6VZP - chains A and B of the 4 polymer chains in the assembly; structure by electron microscopy, 3.60 A resolution.

Chain A (and B):
Protein: Capsid protein
Source organism: Hepatitis B virus genotype D subtype adw (isolate United Kingdom/adyw/1979)
Notes: chain B of this document is another copy of the same molecule, construct and numbering; everything in this record applies to it too
Reference sequence: P03147 (CAPSD_HBVD1); residues 1-149 here = UniProt positions 1-149
Amino-acid sequence (149 residues; numbered 1 to 149; the number before each row is that of its first residue):
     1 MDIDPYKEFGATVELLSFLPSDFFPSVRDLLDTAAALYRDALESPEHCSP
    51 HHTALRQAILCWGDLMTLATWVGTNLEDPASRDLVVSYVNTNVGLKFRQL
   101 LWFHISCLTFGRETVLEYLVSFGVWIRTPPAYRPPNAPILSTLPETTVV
Unresolved in the structure: 143-149
Reported in the primary citation:
  - mutagenesis - D78S (Tm 80 degC): decreased stability
  - contacts within the chain: Glu-77/Arg-82, Asp-78/Ser-81 (hydrogen bond), Asp-78/Ala-80 (backbone contact) (from molecular simulation)

How chain A and chain B interact:
Contacting residue pairs (58):
  Met-1(A) / Ala-35(B)  hydrophobic
  Met-1(A) / Arg-39(B)
  Met-1(A) / Glu-43(B)
  Asp-2(A) / Glu-43(B)  hydrogen bond (backbone-side chain)
  Ile-3(A) / Leu-42(B)  hydrophobic
  Ile-3(A) / Glu-43(B)
  Ile-3(A) / Arg-56(B)
  Ile-3(A) / Leu-60(B)
  Pro-5(A) / Gln-57(B)  hydrogen bond (backbone-side chain)
  Pro-5(A) / Leu-60(B)  hydrophobic
  Lys-7(A) / Glu-43(B)
  Lys-7(A) / Pro-45(B)
  Glu-8(A) / Pro-45(B)
  Glu-8(A) / His-47(B)
  Glu-8(A) / Thr-53(B)
  Glu-8(A) / Arg-56(B)  salt bridge
  Phe-9(A) / His-47(B)
  Phe-9(A) / Thr-53(B)
  Ala-34(A) / Met-1(B)
  Ala-35(A) / Met-1(B)  hydrophobic
  Arg-39(A) / Met-1(B)
  Leu-42(A) / Met-1(B)  hydrophobic
  Glu-43(A) / Met-1(B)
  Glu-43(A) / Asp-2(B)
  Ser-44(A) / Glu-8(B)
  Pro-45(A) / Glu-8(B)
  Glu-46(A) / Glu-8(B)
  His-47(A) / Glu-8(B)  hydrogen bond (backbone-side chain)
  His-47(A) / Pro-50(B)
  Pro-50(A) / His-47(B)
  Thr-53(A) / Glu-8(B)
  Arg-56(A) / Ile-3(B)
  Arg-56(A) / Glu-8(B)  salt bridge
  Gln-57(A) / Ala-54(B)
  Ile-59(A) / Met-1(B)  hydrophobic
  Ile-59(A) / Ile-3(B)  hydrophobic
  Leu-60(A) / Ile-3(B)  hydrophobic
  Leu-60(A) / Pro-5(B)  hydrophobic
  Cys-61(A) / Cys-61(B)  disulfide
  Asp-64(A) / Lys-96(B)  salt bridge
  Asp-64(A) / Phe-97(B)
  Leu-65(A) / Leu-65(B)  hydrophobic
  Leu-68(A) / Leu-68(B)  hydrophobic
  Leu-68(A) / Tyr-88(B)  hydrophobic
  Trp-71(A) / Leu-84(B)
  Trp-71(A) / Tyr-88(B)
  Leu-76(A) / Ser-81(B)
  Ser-81(A) / Leu-76(B)
  Ser-81(A) / Ser-81(B)  hydrogen bond
  Leu-84(A) / Trp-71(B)
  Leu-84(A) / Asn-75(B)
  Leu-84(A) / Leu-76(B)  hydrophobic
  Tyr-88(A) / Thr-67(B)
  Tyr-88(A) / Leu-68(B)  hydrophobic
  Tyr-88(A) / Trp-71(B)  hydrophobic
  Val-93(A) / Asp-64(B)
  Lys-96(A) / Asp-64(B)
  Leu-100(A) / Gln-57(B)
Other interface residues (no listed pair), chain A (40 interface residues in all): Ala-41, Ala-54, Thr-67, Asn-75, Asp-78, Val-85
Other interface residues (no listed pair), chain B (36 interface residues in all): Lys-7, Phe-9, Leu-31, Ala-34, Glu-77, Leu-100
Cross-chain cystine bridges: Cys-61(A)/Cys-61(B)

In short:
40 residues of chain A and 36 residues of chain B are in contact; the contacts include 1 disulfide bond, 4
hydrogen bonds and 3 salt bridges. Among the polar pairs are Glu-8(A)/Arg-56(B), Asp-64(A)/Lys-96(B) and
Asp-2(A)/Glu-43(B). The paper reports that D78S of chain A reduces stability; contacts within the chain
involving Glu-77(A), Arg-82(A) and Asp-78(A) among others.
Both chains are Capsid protein (Hepatitis B virus genotype D subtype adw (isolate United Kingdom/adyw/1979)).
Entry 6VZP (HBV wild type capsid) was determined by electron microscopy (same publication as 6W0K).
